Entry 3J0K (electron microscopy, 36.00 A resolution (very low resolution: no residue pairs are listed; an interface is given only as per-side residue counts)); this record covers chains B and I of the 12 polymer chains in the assembly.

[Chain B]
Molecule: DNA-directed RNA polymerase II 140 kDa polypeptide
Source organism: Homo sapiens
Notes: EC 2.7.7.6
Sequence (1224 residues; numbered 1 to 1224; the number before each row is that of its first residue):
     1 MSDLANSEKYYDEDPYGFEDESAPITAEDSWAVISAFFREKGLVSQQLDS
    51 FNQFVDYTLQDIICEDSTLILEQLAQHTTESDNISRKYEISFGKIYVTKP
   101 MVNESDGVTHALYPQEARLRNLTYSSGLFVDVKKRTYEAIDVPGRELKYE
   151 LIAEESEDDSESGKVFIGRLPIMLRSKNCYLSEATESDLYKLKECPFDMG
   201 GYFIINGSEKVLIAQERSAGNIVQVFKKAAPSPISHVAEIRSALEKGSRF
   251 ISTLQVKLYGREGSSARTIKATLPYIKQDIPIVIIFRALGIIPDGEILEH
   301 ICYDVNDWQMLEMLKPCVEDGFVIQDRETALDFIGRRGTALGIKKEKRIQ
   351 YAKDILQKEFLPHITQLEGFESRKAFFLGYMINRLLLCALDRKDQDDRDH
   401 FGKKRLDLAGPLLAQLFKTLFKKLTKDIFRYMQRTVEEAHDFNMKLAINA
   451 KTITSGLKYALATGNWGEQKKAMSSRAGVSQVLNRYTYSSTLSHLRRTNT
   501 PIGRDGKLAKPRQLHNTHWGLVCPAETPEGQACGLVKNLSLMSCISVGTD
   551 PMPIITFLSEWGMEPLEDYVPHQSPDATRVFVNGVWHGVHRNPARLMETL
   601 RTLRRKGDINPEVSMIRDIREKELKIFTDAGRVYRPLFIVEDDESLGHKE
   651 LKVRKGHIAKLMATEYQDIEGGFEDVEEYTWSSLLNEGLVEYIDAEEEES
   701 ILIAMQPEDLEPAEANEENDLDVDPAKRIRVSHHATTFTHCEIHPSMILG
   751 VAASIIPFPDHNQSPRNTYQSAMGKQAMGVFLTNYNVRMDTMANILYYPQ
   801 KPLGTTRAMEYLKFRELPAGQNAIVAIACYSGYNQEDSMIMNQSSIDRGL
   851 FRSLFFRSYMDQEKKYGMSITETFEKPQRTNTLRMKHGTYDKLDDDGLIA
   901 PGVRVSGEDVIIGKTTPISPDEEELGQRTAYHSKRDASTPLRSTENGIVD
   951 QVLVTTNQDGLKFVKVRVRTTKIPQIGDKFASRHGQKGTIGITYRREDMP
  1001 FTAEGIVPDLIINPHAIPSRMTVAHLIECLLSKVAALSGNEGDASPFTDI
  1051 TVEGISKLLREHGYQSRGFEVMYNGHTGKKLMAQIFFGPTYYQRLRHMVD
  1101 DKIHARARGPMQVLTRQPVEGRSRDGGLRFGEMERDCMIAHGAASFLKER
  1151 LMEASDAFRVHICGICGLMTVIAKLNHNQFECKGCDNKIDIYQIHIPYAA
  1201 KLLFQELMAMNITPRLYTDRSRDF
Disordered / not traced: 1-19, 71-89, 135-163, 336-344, 438-445, 669-677, 716-721, 920-932
Ion coordination: Zn2+: Cys-1163, Cys-1166, Cys-1182, Cys-1185

[Chain I]
Molecule: DNA-directed RNA polymerase II subunit 9
Source organism: Homo sapiens
Notes: EC 2.7.7.6
Sequence (122 residues; row label = number of the first residue in the row):
     1 MTTFRFCRDCNNMLYPREDKENNRLLFECRTCSYVEEAGSPLVYRHELIT
    51 NIGETAGVVQDIGSDPTLPRSDRECPKCHSRENVFFQSQQRRKDTSMVLF
   101 FVCLSCSHIFTSDQKNKRTQFS
Disordered / not traced: 1, 121-122
Ion coordination: Zn2+ site 1: Cys-7, Cys-10, Cys-29, Cys-32; Zn2+ site 2: Cys-75, Cys-78, Cys-103, Cys-106

[How chain B and chain I interact]
At this resolution (36 A) residue pairs are not listed: 26 residues of chain B and 28 of chain I lie at the interface.

[In short]
Chain B and chain I form an interface of 26 and 28 residues respectively. Cys-1163(B), Cys-1166(B),
Cys-1182(B) and Cys-1185(B) form the Zn2+ site. Cys-7(I), Cys-10(I), Cys-29(I) and Cys-32(I) coordinate Zn2+
site 1.
Chain B is DNA-directed RNA polymerase II 140 kDa polypeptide and chain I is DNA-directed RNA polymerase II
subunit 9, both from Homo sapiens; the structure, Orientation of RNA polymerase II within the human
VP16-Mediator-pol II-TFIIF assembly, was determined by electron microscopy.
